Entry 6RP2 (X-ray diffraction, 1.35 A resolution); this record covers chains L and M of the 4 polymer chains in the assembly.

Chain L (and M):
Molecule: Hydrogenase-1 large chain
From: Escherichia coli (strain K12)
Notes: EC 1.12.99.6; chain M of this document is another copy of the same molecule, construct and numbering; everything in this record applies to it too
Reference sequence: P0ACD8 (MBHL_ECOLI); residues 1-582 here = UniProt positions 1-582
Sequence (582 residues; row label = number of the first residue in the row):
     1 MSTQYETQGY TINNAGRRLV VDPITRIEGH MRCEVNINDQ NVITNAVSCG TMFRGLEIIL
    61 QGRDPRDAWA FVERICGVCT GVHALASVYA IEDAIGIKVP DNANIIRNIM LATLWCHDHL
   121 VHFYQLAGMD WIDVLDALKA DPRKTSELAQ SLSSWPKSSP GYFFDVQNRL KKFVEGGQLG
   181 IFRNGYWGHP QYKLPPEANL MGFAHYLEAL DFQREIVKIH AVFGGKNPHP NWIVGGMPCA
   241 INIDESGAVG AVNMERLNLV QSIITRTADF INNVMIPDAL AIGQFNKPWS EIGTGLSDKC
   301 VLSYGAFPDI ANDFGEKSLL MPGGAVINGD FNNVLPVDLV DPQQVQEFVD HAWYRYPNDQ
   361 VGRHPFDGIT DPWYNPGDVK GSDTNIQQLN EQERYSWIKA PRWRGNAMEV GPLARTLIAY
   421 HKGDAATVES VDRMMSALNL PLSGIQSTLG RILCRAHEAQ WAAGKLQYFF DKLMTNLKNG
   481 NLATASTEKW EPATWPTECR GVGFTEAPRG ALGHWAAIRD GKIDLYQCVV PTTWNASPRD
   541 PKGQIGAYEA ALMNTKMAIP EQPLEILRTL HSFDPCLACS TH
Not modelled in the structure: 1
Modified positions: Cys79 (S-hydroxycysteine; CSO)
Swiss-Prot annotation at these positions:
  - binding site (Ni(2+)): Cys76, Cys79, Cys576, Cys579
Metal / ion sites: Mg2+: Glu57, Cys528; Ni2+: Cys76, Cys79, Cys576, Cys579; carbonmonoxide-(dicyano) iron Fe: Cys79, Cys579
Small-molecule neighbours: carbonmonoxide-(dicyano) iron (FCO): Cys79, Val82, His83, Ala507, Pro508, Arg509, Leu512, Val530, Pro531, Thr532, Cys576, Cys579

Chain L / chain M interface:
Residue-residue contacts (26; chain L residue first):
  Gln150(L) - Ser146(M)
  Gln150(L) - Gln150(M)  hydrogen bond
  Gln150(L) - Ser159(M)
  Gln150(L) - Pro160(M)
  Ser154(L) - Ser159(M)  hydrogen bond (backbone-side chain)
  Ser154(L) - Gly161(M)
  Ser154(L) - Tyr162(M)
  Trp155(L) - Ser159(M)  hydrogen bond (backbone-side chain)
  Pro156(L) - Pro156(M)
  Pro156(L) - Lys157(M)
  Pro156(L) - Ser158(M)  hydrogen bond (backbone-backbone)
  Pro156(L) - Ser159(M)  hydrogen bond (backbone-backbone)
  Pro156(L) - Tyr162(M)  hydrophobic
  Lys157(L) - Pro156(M)
  Lys157(L) - Lys157(M)
  Ser158(L) - Pro156(M)  hydrogen bond (backbone-backbone)
  Ser158(L) - Ser159(M)
  Ser159(L) - Gln150(M)
  Ser159(L) - Ser154(M)  hydrogen bond (side chain-backbone)
  Ser159(L) - Trp155(M)  hydrogen bond (side chain-backbone)
  Ser159(L) - Pro156(M)  hydrogen bond (backbone-backbone)
  Ser159(L) - Ser158(M)
  Pro160(L) - Gln150(M)
  Gly161(L) - Ser154(M)
  Tyr162(L) - Ser154(M)  hydrogen bond (backbone-backbone)
  Tyr162(L) - Pro156(M)  hydrophobic
Also at the interface, not in a pair above, chain L (12 interface residues in all): Ser146, Asp165
Also at the interface, not in a pair above, chain M (12 interface residues in all): Asp165

Summary:
Chain L and chain M each contribute 12 residues to their interface, with 10 hydrogen bonds. Polar pairs
include Gln150(L)-Gln150(M), Ser154(L)-Ser159(M) and Trp155(L)-Ser159(M). Ligands of chain L:
carbonmonoxide-(dicyano) iron. Glu57(L) and Cys528(L) form the Mg2+ site. From UniProt: 4 Ni2+-binding
residues on chain L.
Both chains are Hydrogenase-1 large chain (Escherichia coli (strain K12)). Entry 6RP2 (Threonine to Cysteine
(T225C) variant of E coli hydrogenase-1) was determined by X-ray diffraction.
